7U2K - chains B and C of the 4 polymer chains in the assembly; structure by electron microscopy, 3.30 A resolution.

Chain B:
Name: Guanine nucleotide-binding protein G(I)/G(S)/G(T) subunit beta-1
Organism: Homo sapiens
UniProtKB: P62873 (GBB1_HUMAN); numbering as in UniProt (aligned over 2-340)
Sequence (344 residues; each row starts with the number of its first residue; numbers below 1 keep their minus sign (Pro-3 is residue -3)):
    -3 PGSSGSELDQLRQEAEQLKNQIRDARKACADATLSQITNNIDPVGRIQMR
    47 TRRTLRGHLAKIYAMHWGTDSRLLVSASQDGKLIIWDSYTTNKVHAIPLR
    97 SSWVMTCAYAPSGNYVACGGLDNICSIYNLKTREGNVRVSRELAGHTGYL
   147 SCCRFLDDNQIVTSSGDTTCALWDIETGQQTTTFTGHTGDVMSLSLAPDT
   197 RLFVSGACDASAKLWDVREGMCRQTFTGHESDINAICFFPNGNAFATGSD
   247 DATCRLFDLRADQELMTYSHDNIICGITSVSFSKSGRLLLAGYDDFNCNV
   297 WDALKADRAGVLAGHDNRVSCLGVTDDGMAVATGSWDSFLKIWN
Not modelled in the structure: -3 to 4
Sequence notes: expression tag (-3 to 1)
Curated features (UniProtKB/Swiss-Prot):
  - modified residue: Ser2 (N-acetylserine), His266 (Phosphohistidine)

Chain C:
Name: Guanine nucleotide-binding protein G(I)/G(S)/G(O) subunit gamma-2
Organism: Homo sapiens
UniProtKB: P59768 (GBG2_HUMAN); numbering as in UniProt (aligned over 1-71)
Sequence (71 residues; row label = number of the first residue in the row):
     1 MASNNTASIAQARKLVEQLKMEANIDRIKVSKAAADLMAYCEAHAKEDPL
    51 LTPVPASENPFREKKFFCAIL
Not modelled in the structure: 1-8, 62-71
Curated features (UniProtKB/Swiss-Prot):
  - modified residue: Ala2 (N-acetylalanine), Cys68 (Cysteine methyl ester)
  - lipidation: Cys68 (S-geranylgeranyl cysteine)

Chain B / chain C interface:
Residue-residue contacts - 56 pairs, chain B then chain C:
  Leu7(B) - Arg13(C)
  Arg8(B) - Ile9(C)
  Glu10(B) - Val16(C)
  Ala11(B) - Leu19(C)
  Leu14(B) - Leu19(C)  hydrophobic
  Lys15(B) - Leu19(C)
  Ile18(B) - Ala23(C)  hydrophobic
  Ile18(B) - Arg27(C)
  Ala24(B) - Lys29(C)  hydrogen bond (backbone-side chain)
  Cys25(B) - Val30(C)  hydrogen bond (backbone-backbone)
  Asp27(B) - Lys29(C)
  Asp27(B) - Ser31(C)
  Ala28(B) - Val30(C)  hydrophobic
  Leu30(B) - Ala34(C)  hydrophobic
  Ile33(B) - Ser31(C)
  Ile33(B) - Ala34(C)  hydrophobic
  Ile33(B) - Met38(C)  hydrophobic
  Thr34(B) - Met38(C)
  Met45(B) - Leu50(C)  hydrophobic
  Ser84(B) - Phe61(C)
  Tyr85(B) - Pro60(C)
  Tyr85(B) - Phe61(C)  hydrophobic
  Cys218(B) - Gln18(C)  hydrogen bond
  Arg219(B) - Glu22(C)
  Arg219(B) - Ile25(C)
  Gln220(B) - Ile25(C)
  Thr221(B) - Glu22(C)
  Phe235(B) - Tyr40(C)  hydrophobic
  Pro236(B) - Tyr40(C)
  Asp254(B) - Ala33(C)
  Arg256(B) - Arg27(C)
  Arg256(B) - Ile28(C)
  Arg256(B) - Asp36(C)  salt bridge
  Ala257(B) - Arg27(C)
  Ala257(B) - Ile28(C)
  Ala257(B) - Val30(C)  hydrophobic
  Asp258(B) - Arg27(C)  salt bridge
  Gln259(B) - Val30(C)
  Leu261(B) - Val30(C)  hydrophobic
  Leu261(B) - Leu37(C)  hydrophobic
  Lys280(B) - Glu47(C)
  Ser281(B) - Tyr40(C)
  Ser281(B) - His44(C)
  Ser281(B) - Asp48(C)
  Gly282(B) - Cys41(C)
  Arg283(B) - Cys41(C)
  Arg283(B) - Leu51(C)
  Leu300(B) - Cys41(C)  hydrophobic
  Gly324(B) - Pro49(C)
  Gly324(B) - Leu50(C)
  Met325(B) - Pro49(C)  hydrophobic
  Met325(B) - Pro60(C)
  Ala326(B) - Phe61(C)  hydrophobic
  Val327(B) - Leu50(C)  hydrophobic
  Asn340(B) - Asn59(C)  hydrogen bond
  Asn340(B) - Phe61(C)
Other interface residues (no listed pair), chain B (52 interface residues in all): Arg22, Ala26, Ile37, Ile43, Arg48, Arg49, Asn237, Leu252, Ser279, Leu284, Val320, Asp323, Ile338
Other interface residues (no listed pair), chain C (33 interface residues in all): Ala12, Leu15, Lys20, Glu58

Summary:
52 residues of chain B and 33 residues of chain C are in contact, with 4 hydrogen bonds and 2 salt bridges.
Polar contacts include Arg256(B)-Asp36(C), Asp258(B)-Arg27(C) and Ala24(B)-Lys29(C).
Chain B is Guanine nucleotide-binding protein G(I)/G(S)/G(T) subunit beta-1 and chain C is Guanine
nucleotide-binding protein G(I)/G(S)/G(O) subunit gamma-2, both from Homo sapiens; the structure, C6-guano
bound Mu Opioid Receptor-Gi Protein Complex, was determined by electron microscopy, deposited together with
7U2L.
